Entry 7DTS (X-ray diffraction, 2.63 A resolution); this record covers chains a and b.

== Chain a (and b) ==
Name: Ribonuclease L
Organism: Sus scrofa
Notes: chain b of this document is another copy of the same molecule, construct and numbering; everything in this record applies to it too
Reference sequence: A5H025 (A5H025_PIG); numbering as in UniProt (aligned over 21-732)
Sequence (717 residues; numbered 16 to 732; the number before each row is that of its first residue):
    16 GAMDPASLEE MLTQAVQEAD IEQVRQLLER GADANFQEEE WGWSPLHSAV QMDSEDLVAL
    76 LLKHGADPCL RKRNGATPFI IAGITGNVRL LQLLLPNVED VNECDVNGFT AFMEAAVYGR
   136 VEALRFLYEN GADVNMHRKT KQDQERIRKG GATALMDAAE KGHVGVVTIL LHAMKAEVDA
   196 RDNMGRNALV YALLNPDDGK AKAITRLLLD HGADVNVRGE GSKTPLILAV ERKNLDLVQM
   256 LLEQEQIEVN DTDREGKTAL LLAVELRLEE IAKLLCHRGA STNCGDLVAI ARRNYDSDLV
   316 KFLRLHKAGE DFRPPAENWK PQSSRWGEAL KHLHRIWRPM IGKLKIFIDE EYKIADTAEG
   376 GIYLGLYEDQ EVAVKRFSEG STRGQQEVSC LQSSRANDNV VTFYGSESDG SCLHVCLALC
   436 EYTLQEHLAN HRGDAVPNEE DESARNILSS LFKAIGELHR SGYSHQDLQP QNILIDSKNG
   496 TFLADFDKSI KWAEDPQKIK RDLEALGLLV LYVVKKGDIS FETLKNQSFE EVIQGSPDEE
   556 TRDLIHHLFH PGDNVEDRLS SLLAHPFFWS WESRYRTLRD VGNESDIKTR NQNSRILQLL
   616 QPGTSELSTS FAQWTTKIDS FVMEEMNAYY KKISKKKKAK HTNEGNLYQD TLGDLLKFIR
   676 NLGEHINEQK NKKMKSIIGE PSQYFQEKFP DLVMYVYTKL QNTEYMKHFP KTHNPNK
Disordered / not traced: 16-21, 322-332, 568-570, 618-619, 644-661, 728-732 (chain b: 16-22, 322-328, 620-621, 645-660, 728-732)
Sequence notes: expression tag (16-20)
Residues lining bound ligands:
  - 25A (5'-O-monophosphoryladenylyl(2'->5')adenylyl(2'->5')adenosine), molecule 1: Gln-32, Glu-53, Trp-56, Trp-58, Ser-63, Gln-66, Lys-87, Asn-89, Ile-99, Asp-120, Asn-122, Phe-124, Glu-129, Val-132, Tyr-133, Arg-153, Gly-165
  - 25A, molecule 2: Arg-307, Arg-308, Tyr-310, Trp-352, Arg-353, Phe-362
  - butyl 4-hydroxybenzoate (27K): Arg-340, Trp-341, Ile-369, Ile-377, Ala-388, Lys-390, Glu-402, Val-416, Leu-432, Ala-433, Leu-434, Cys-435, Glu-436, Tyr-437, Thr-438, Glu-441, Leu-489, Ala-499, Asp-500
What the authors report for this chain:
  - binding site for butyl 4-hydroxybenzoate: Ile-369, Glu-402, Val-416, Leu-432, Ala-433, Leu-434, Cys-435, Leu-489, Asp-500
  - conformationally variable residues (side-chain flip): Asp-500

== Chain a / chain b interface ==
Residue-residue contacts (105):
  Gln-32(a) with Arg-307(b); Arg-319(b), hydrogen bond (backbone-side chain)
  Glu-33(a) with Arg-319(b)
  Glu-55(a) with His-347(b), salt bridge; Ile-351(b)
  Trp-56(a) with Ile-351(b), hydrophobic; Phe-362(b), hydrophobic
  Trp-58(a) with Tyr-310(b)
  Gln-66(a) with Arg-307(b), hydrogen bond (side chain-backbone); Ser-312(b), hydrogen bond (backbone-side chain)
  Met-67(a) with Lys-316(b), hydrogen bond (backbone-side chain)
  Asp-68(a) with Lys-316(b), salt bridge
  Lys-87(a) with Tyr-310(b), hydrogen bond
  Arg-88(a) with Asp-364(b), salt bridge
  Ile-96(a) with Tyr-310(b)
  Ile-99(a) with Tyr-310(b), hydrophobic
  Tyr-133(a) with Tyr-310(b)
  Asp-158(a) with Lys-368(b), salt bridge; Asp-371(b); Gly-375(b); Gly-376(b); Tyr-378(b); Arg-391(b), hydrogen bond (backbone-side chain)
  Gln-159(a) with Ile-363(b); Arg-391(b), hydrogen bond
  Arg-161(a) with Asp-371(b), salt bridge; Thr-372(b), hydrogen bond (side chain-backbone); Ala-373(b); Glu-374(b)
  Ile-162(a) with Gly-375(b); Phe-392(b); Ser-393(b); Ser-426(b); Cys-427(b), hydrophobic
  Lys-164(a) with Ser-426(b); Cys-427(b)
  Met-199(a) with Ser-426(b)
  Arg-201(a) with Ser-426(b)
  Glu-235(a) with Gly-425(b)
  Gly-236(a) with Glu-394(b)
  Arg-307(a) with Gln-32(b); Gln-66(b)
  Tyr-310(a) with Trp-58(b); Ile-99(b), hydrophobic; Tyr-133(b)
  Ser-312(a) with Gln-66(b), hydrogen bond (side chain-backbone); Met-67(b)
  His-347(a) with Glu-55(b), salt bridge
  Ile-351(a) with Trp-56(b), hydrophobic
  Lys-358(a) with Lys-358(b)
  Phe-362(a) with Trp-56(b), hydrophobic
  Asp-364(a) with Arg-88(b), salt bridge
  Glu-366(a) with Arg-88(b), salt bridge
  Lys-368(a) with Asp-158(b), salt bridge
  Asp-371(a) with Asp-158(b)
  Thr-372(a) with Arg-161(b), hydrogen bond (backbone-side chain)
  Ala-373(a) with Arg-161(b), hydrogen bond (backbone-side chain)
  Glu-374(a) with Arg-161(b); Ile-162(b); Arg-163(b), salt bridge
  Gly-375(a) with Asp-158(b), hydrogen bond (backbone-backbone); Ile-162(b)
  Gly-376(a) with Asp-158(b)
  Glu-383(a) with Gln-407(b)
  Gln-385(a) with Gln-407(b)
  Arg-391(a) with Asp-158(b), hydrogen bond (side chain-backbone); Gln-159(b), hydrogen bond; Ile-162(b)
  Phe-392(a) with Ile-162(b)
  Ser-393(a) with Ile-162(b); Arg-163(b), hydrogen bond
  Glu-394(a) with Glu-235(b); Gly-236(b), hydrogen bond (side chain-backbone); Arg-269(b), salt bridge
  Ser-396(a) with Arg-163(b)
  Gln-407(a) with Glu-383(b), hydrogen bond; Gln-385(b), hydrogen bond (backbone-side chain)
  Arg-410(a) with Gln-385(b); Thr-417(b); Tyr-419(b)
  Asp-413(a) with Asp-413(b)
  Thr-417(a) with Arg-410(b)
  Tyr-419(a) with Arg-410(b)
  Gly-425(a) with Arg-201(b); Glu-235(b)
  Ser-426(a) with Ile-162(b); Met-199(b)
  Cys-427(a) with Ile-162(b), hydrophobic
  Lys-493(a) with Glu-472(b), salt bridge
  Glu-587(a) with Lys-726(b), salt bridge
  Arg-591(a) with Arg-591(b)
  Asp-595(a) with Arg-591(b), salt bridge
  Asn-598(a) with Glu-679(b), hydrogen bond (side chain-backbone)
  Ser-600(a) with Asn-682(b), hydrogen bond (side chain-backbone); Glu-683(b)
  Lys-603(a) with Glu-683(b), salt bridge
  Arg-675(a) with Glu-679(b), salt bridge
  Glu-679(a) with Asn-598(b), hydrogen bond (backbone-side chain); Lys-603(b); Arg-675(b), salt bridge; Glu-679(b)
  Asn-682(a) with Ser-600(b), hydrogen bond (backbone-side chain)
  Glu-683(a) with Ser-600(b), hydrogen bond (backbone-side chain); Lys-603(b), salt bridge
  Lys-726(a) with Glu-587(b)
Also at the interface, not in a pair above, chain a (76 interface residues in all): Thr-100, Arg-135, Arg-163, Arg-282, Ile-363, Tyr-378, Tyr-382, Gly-395, Ser-408, His-680, Gln-684
Also at the interface, not in a pair above, chain b (79 interface residues in all): Asp-68, Lys-87, Ile-96, Arg-135, Lys-164, Arg-282, Arg-308, Asn-309, Glu-366, Tyr-382, Ser-408, Ala-411, Asp-424, Asp-595, His-680, Gln-684

== In short ==
76 residues of chain a and 79 residues of chain b are in contact, with 23 hydrogen bonds and 18 salt bridges.
Among the polar pairs are Glu-55(a)/His-347(b), Asp-68(a)/Lys-316(b) and Arg-88(a)/Asp-364(b). The paper
reports a binding site for butyl 4-hydroxybenzoate at Ile-369(a), Glu-402(a) and Val-416(a) among others;
conformational variability at Asp-500(a).
Both chains are Ribonuclease L (Sus scrofa). Entry 7DTS (Crystal structure of RNase L in complex with AC40357)
was determined by X-ray diffraction together with 7DSY and 7ELW from the same study.
